PDB entry 6QLF | electron microscopy, 3.45 A resolution | chains N and O of the 8 polymer chains in the assembly

[Chain N]
Protein: Inner kinetochore subunit CHL4
Source organism: Saccharomyces cerevisiae
UniProt: P38907 (CENPN_YEAST); numbering as in UniProt (aligned over 1-458)
Amino-acid sequence (464 residues; numbered 1 to 464; the number before each row is that of its first residue):
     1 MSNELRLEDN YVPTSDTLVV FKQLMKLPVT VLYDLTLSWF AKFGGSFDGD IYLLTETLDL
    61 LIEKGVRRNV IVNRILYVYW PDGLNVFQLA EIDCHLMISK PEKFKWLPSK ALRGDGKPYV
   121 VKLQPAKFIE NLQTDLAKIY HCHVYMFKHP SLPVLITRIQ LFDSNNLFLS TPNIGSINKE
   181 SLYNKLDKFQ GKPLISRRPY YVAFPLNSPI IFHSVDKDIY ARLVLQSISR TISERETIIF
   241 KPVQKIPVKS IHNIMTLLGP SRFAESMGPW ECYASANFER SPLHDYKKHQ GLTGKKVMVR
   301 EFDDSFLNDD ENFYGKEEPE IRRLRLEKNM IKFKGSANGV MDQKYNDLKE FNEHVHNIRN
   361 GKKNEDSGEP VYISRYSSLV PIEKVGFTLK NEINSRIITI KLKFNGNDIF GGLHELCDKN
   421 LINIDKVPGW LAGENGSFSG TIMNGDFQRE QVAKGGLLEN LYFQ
Unresolved in the structure: 1-4, 47-50, 81-82, 166-192, 310-316, 338-373, 452-464
Construct notes: expression tag (459-464)
Reported in the primary citation:
  - mutagenesis - K22S/K26S/R67S/K100S/K103S/K105S/R198S/K217S/K245S/K249S/K384S/K401S/K403S: decreased growth
  - mutagenesis - K22S/K26S/R67S/K100S/K103S/K105S/R198S/K217S/K245S/K249S/K384S/K401S/K403S: decreased binding to Cenp-A nucleosome

[Chain O]
Protein: Inner kinetochore subunit MCM21
Source organism: Saccharomyces cerevisiae
UniProt: Q06675 (CENPO_YEAST); residue numbers follow UniProt; this construct covers 1-368
Amino-acid sequence (368 residues; numbered 1 to 368; the number before each row is that of its first residue):
     1 MSRIDDLQQD IESLLSEINS LEESREKLKA KIKDKRKNEE SANPIVQEFE DLFDQFPQLN
    61 NFLFNEHPEL EETDDKDISR AQADIPATPI PYEPKKRAKL ENEEILPEQE WVLKTQPMVQ
   121 HQMFDPGVAD LLDTDILTSP SKRKRKLKID DISTSDRSEL EDYIVLENVY RMFGITFFPL
   181 VDPIDLKIKD ASGEIFVDRE MLGIRLEVFS ERTSQFEKPH YVLLKKRIKS NSWFLFKHTI
   241 PSFIDVQGIF DDTNGGLVIS HDDAYLFAKR VFLQLVEVQK RRQIFKDLEA KKIIHDLDLD
   301 LESSMVSFFV KDIKVELFVK QNEIVSCSIL DDIHDFSQNN KSKWEIALLG SLDDLELKLN
   361 HSFATIFK
Unresolved in the structure: 1-152, 332-338, 365-368

[Interface between chain N and chain O]
Contacting residue pairs - 61 pairs, chain N then chain O:
  P118(N) - D245(O)
  K122(N) - E302(O)
  K122(N) - F318(O)
  Q124(N) - M305(O)
  L206(N) - D300(O)
  L206(N) - L301(O)  hydrophobic
  N207(N) - F243(O)
  N207(N) - D300(O)  hydrogen bond
  N207(N) - L301(O)  hydrogen bond (side chain-backbone)
  N207(N) - E302(O)
  S208(N) - S242(O)
  P209(N) - S242(O)
  P260(N) - L301(O)  hydrophobic
  R262(N) - P219(O)  hydrogen bond (side chain-backbone)
  R262(N) - H220(O)
  R262(N) - T239(O)
  E265(N) - K237(O)  hydrogen bond (backbone-side chain)
  E265(N) - H238(O)  salt bridge
  S266(N) - T239(O)
  W270(N) - D182(O)
  W270(N) - M201(O)  hydrophobic
  W270(N) - L223(O)  hydrophobic
  W270(N) - F236(O)  hydrophobic
  W270(N) - K237(O)
  Y273(N) - F178(O)  hydrophobic
  Y273(N) - L180(O)
  Y273(N) - Y221(O)
  Y273(N) - T239(O)
  S275(N) - K218(O)
  F278(N) - Y221(O)
  E279(N) - R205(O)  salt bridge
  E279(N) - Y221(O)  hydrogen bond
  R280(N) - R171(O)  hydrogen bond (backbone-side chain)
  S281(N) - E207(O)
  P282(N) - N168(O)  hydrogen bond (backbone-side chain)
  P282(N) - R171(O)
  P282(N) - E207(O)
  P282(N) - F216(O)
  L283(N) - M172(O)  hydrophobic
  L283(N) - F216(O)  hydrophobic
  Y286(N) - E161(O)  hydrogen bond
  Y286(N) - I164(O)  hydrophobic
  K287(N) - E161(O)  salt bridge
  H289(N) - I164(O)
  H289(N) - E167(O)
  G291(N) - L160(O)
  L292(N) - L160(O)  hydrophobic
  R300(N) - P183(O)  hydrogen bond (side chain-backbone)
  F302(N) - L186(O)
  F302(N) - I188(O)  hydrophobic
  F302(N) - I195(O)  hydrophobic
  V427(N) - I184(O)
  P428(N) - I184(O)
  G429(N) - I184(O)
  E434(N) - F236(O)
  N435(N) - K237(O)
  N444(N) - I228(O)
  G445(N) - R199(O)
  D446(N) - R199(O)  salt bridge
  D446(N) - R227(O)  salt bridge
  D446(N) - F234(O)
Interface residues without a listed pair, chain N (42 interface residues in all): V120, P153, S261, A274, A276, H284, K332
Interface residues without a listed pair, chain O (45 interface residues in all): S214, Q215, P241, S304, E316

[Summary]
The interface between chain N and chain O involves 42 residues on one side and 45 on the other; the contacts
include 9 hydrogen bonds and 5 salt bridges. Among the polar pairs are E265(N)-H238(O), E279(N)-R205(O) and
K287(N)-E161(O). The paper reports that
K22S/K26S/R67S/K100S/K103S/K105S/R198S/K217S/K245S/K249S/K384S/K401S/K403S of chain N reduce growth;
K22S/K26S/R67S/K100S/K103S/K105S/R198S/K217S/K245S/K249S/K384S/K401S/K403S of chain N reduce binding to Cenp-A
nucleosome.
Chain N is Inner kinetochore subunit CHL4 and chain O is Inner kinetochore subunit MCM21, both from
Saccharomyces cerevisiae; the structure, Structure of inner kinetochore CCAN complex with mask1, was
determined by electron microscopy together with 6QLD and 6QLE from the same study.
